PDB entry 6AY4 | X-ray diffraction, 2.70 A resolution | chain A

Chain A:
Molecule: CYP51, sterol 14alpha-demethylase
From: Naegleria fowleri
Chain sequence (466 residues; each row starts with the number of its first residue):
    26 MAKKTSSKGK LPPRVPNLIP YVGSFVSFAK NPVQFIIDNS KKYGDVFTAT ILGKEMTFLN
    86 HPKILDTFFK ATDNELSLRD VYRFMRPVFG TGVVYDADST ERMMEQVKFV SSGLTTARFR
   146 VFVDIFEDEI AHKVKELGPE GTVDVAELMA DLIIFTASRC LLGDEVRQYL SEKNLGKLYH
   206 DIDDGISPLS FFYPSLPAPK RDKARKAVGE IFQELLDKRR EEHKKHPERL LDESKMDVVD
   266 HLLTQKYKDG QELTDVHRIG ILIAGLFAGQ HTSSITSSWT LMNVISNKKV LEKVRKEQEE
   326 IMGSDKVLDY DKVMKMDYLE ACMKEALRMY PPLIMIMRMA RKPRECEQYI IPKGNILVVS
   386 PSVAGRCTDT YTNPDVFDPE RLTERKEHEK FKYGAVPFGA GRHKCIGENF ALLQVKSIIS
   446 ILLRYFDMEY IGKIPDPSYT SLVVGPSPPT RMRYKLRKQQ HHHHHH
Disordered / not traced: 26-34, 485-491
Residues lining bound ligands: heme / elazor: Leu-103, Tyr-107, Met-110, Phe-114, Val-119, Tyr-120, Val-132, Leu-186, Ala-289, Gly-290, Phe-292, Ala-293, Gly-294, Thr-297, Ser-298, Thr-301, Leu-352, Pro-357, Leu-358, Met-360, Ile-361, Arg-363, Val-421, Pro-422, Phe-423, Gly-424, His-428, Lys-429, Cys-430, Ile-431, Gly-432, Phe-435, Ala-436, Leu-467
What the authors report for this chain:
  - specificity-determining residues: Phe-109 (by similarity / conservation)
  - specificity-determining residues: Pro-213 (proposed by the authors, not directly observed)

In short:
Bound to chain A: heme / elazor. The paper reports specificity determinants Phe-109 and Pro-213.
Chain A is CYP51, sterol 14alpha-demethylase (Naegleria fowleri); the structure, Naegleria fowleri
CYP51-fluconazole complex, was determined by X-ray diffraction, deposited together with 6AY6, 6AYB and 6AYC.
